Entry 6WBH (X-ray diffraction, 2.46 A resolution); this record covers chain A.

[Chain A]
Molecule: Maltodextrin-binding protein, Reversion-inducing cysteine-rich protein with Kazal motifs fusion
Source organism: Escherichia coli
UniProt: chimeric construct of A0A376KDN7, Q9Z0J1: residues 5-368 from A0A376KDN7 (A0A376KDN7_ECOLX) positions 29-392 (UniProt number = residue number + 24); residues 373-437 from Q9Z0J1 positions 206-270 (UniProt number = residue number - 167)
Amino-acid sequence (447 residues; row label = number of the first residue in the row):
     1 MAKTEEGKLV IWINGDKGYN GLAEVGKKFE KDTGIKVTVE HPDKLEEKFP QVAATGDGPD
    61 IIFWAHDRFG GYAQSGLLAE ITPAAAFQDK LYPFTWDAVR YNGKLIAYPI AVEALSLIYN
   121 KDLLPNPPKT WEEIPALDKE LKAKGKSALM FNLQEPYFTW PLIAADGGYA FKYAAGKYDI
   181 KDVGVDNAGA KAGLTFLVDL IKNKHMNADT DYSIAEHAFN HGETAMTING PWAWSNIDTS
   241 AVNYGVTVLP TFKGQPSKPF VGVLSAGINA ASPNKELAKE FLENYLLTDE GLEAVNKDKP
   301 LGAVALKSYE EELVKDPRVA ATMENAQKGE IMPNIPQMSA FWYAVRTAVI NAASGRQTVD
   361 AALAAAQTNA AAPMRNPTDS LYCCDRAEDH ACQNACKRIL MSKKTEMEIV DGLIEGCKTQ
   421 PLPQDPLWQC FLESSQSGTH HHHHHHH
Disordered / not traced: 1-3, 435-447
Sequence notes: initiating methionine (1); expression tag (2-4, 438-447); engineered mutation Ala84 (Asp108 in A0A376KDN7), Ala85 (Lys109 in A0A376KDN7), Ala174 (Glu198 in A0A376KDN7), Ala175 (Asn199 in A0A376KDN7), His217 (Ala241 in A0A376KDN7), His221 (Lys245 in A0A376KDN7), Ala241 (Lys265 in A0A376KDN7), Val314 (Ala338 in A0A376KDN7), Val319 (Ile343 in A0A376KDN7), Ala364 (Lys388 in A0A376KDN7), Ala365 (Asp389 in A0A376KDN7); linker (369-372)
Cystine bridges: Cys383-Cys430, Cys384-Cys396, Cys392-Cys417
Bound ions: Zn2+: His217, Glu223, Glu311

[In short]
His217, Glu223 and Glu311 coordinate Zn2+.
Chain A is Maltodextrin-binding protein, Reversion-inducing cysteine-rich protein with Kazal motifs fusion
(Escherichia coli); the structure, Crystal structure of mRECK(CC4) in fusion with engineered MBP at medium
resolution, was determined by X-ray diffraction together with 6WBJ from the same study.
